7TFO - chains B and I of the 12 polymer chains in the assembly; structure by electron microscopy, 4.10 A resolution (low resolution: residue-level contacts below are approximate; hydrogen-bond / salt-bridge calls are withheld).

[Chain B]
Molecule: Envelope glycoprotein BG505 SOSIP.664 - gp120
Source organism: Human immunodeficiency virus 1
Reference sequence: A0A6H1VH54 (A0A6H1VH54_9PLVG); the construct lacks a stretch of the UniProt sequence and is renumbered around it, so the offset changes along the chain: 31-138 = UniProt 30-137; 147-185 = UniProt 138-176; 189-306 = UniProt 188-305; 309-321 = UniProt 306-318; 2 more segments
Amino-acid sequence (481 residues; each row starts with the number of its first residue; note: 14 numbers in that range are skipped by the numbering (no residue carries them; nothing is unmodelled there); a row labelled like 185A-185K holds insertion residues (185A, then the next letters in order)):
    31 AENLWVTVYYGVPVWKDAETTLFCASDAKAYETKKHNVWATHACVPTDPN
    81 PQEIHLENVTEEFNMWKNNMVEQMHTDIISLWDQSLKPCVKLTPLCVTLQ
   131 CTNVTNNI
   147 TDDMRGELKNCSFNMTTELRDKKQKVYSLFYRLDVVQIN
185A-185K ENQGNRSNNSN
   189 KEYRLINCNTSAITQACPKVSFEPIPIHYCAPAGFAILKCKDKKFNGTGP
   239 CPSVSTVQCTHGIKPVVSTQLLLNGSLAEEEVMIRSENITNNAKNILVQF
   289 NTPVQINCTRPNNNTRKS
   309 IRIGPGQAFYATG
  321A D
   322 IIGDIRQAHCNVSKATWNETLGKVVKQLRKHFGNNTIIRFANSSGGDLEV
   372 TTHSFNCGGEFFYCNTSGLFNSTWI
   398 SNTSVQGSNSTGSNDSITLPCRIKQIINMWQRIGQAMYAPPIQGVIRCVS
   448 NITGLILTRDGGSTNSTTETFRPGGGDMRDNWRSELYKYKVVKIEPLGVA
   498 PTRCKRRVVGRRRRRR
Disordered / not traced: 31-33, 66, 74, 114-118, 127-129, 147-150, 163-171, 185A-185K, 208-209, 309-313, 398-413, 504-513
Disulfide bonds: Cys119-Cys205, Cys218-Cys247, Cys228-Cys239, Cys296-Cys331, Cys378-Cys445, Cys385-Cys418
Covalent attachments: N-acetylglucosamine (NAG) linked to Asn276, Asn363
Sequence notes: conflict Lys64 (Glu63 in A0A6H1VH54), Ser375 (Tyr373 in A0A6H1VH54), Cys501 (Ala498 in A0A6H1VH54), Arg509 (Glu506 in A0A6H1VH54); expression tag (512-513)
Reported in the primary citation:
  - post-translational modification sites: Asn197, Asn276

[Chain I]
Molecule: CD4 binding site antibody Ab1573 - Fab heavy chain
Source organism: Macaca mulatta
Notes: antibody fragment or engineered binder
Amino-acid sequence (228 residues; each row starts with the number of its first residue; a row labelled like 82A-82C holds insertion residues (82A, then the next letters in order)):
     1 QVQLVQSGAEVKKPGASVKVSCKASGFTFGRYSFTWVRQAPGQGLEWVGV
    51 IV
   52A P
    53 LVGVTNSAKKFQGRVTITADTSTNTVYMDL
82A-82C SSL
    83 RSEDTAVYYCARVGDRFG
100A-100E SGYAM
   101 DVWGRGALVTVSSASTKGPSVFPLAPSSKSTSGGTAALGCLVKDYFPEPV
   151 TVSWNSGALTSGVHTFPAVLQSSGLYSLSSVVTVPSSSLGTQTYICNVNH
   201 KPSNTKVDKRVEPKSCDKT
Disordered / not traced: 114-219
Disulfide bonds: Cys22-Cys92

[Chain B / chain I interface]
Residue-residue contacts - 20 pairs, chain B then chain I:
  Glu102(B) with Phe99(I)
  His105(B) with Phe99(I)
  Thr106(B) with Phe99(I)
  Ile109(B) with Arg31(I); Phe99(I)
  Asp113(B) with Arg31(I)
  Thr198(B) with Val56(I)
  Ser199(B) with Val56(I)
  Ala200(B) with Val56(I)
  Asn425(B) with Tyr100C(I)
  Gln428(B) with Ser100A(I); Gly100B(I); Tyr100C(I)
  Arg429(B) with Arg31(I); Phe99(I); Tyr100C(I)
  Ile430(B) with Val52(I); Tyr100C(I)
  Arg476(B) with Phe99(I); Ser100A(I)
Interface residues without a listed pair, chain B (14 interface residues in all): Trp427
Interface residues without a listed pair, chain I (8 interface residues in all): Arg98

[Overview]
The interface between chain B and chain I involves 14 residues on one side and 8 on the other. Covalently
linked N-acetylglucosamine: at Asn276(B) and Asn363(B). From the paper: modification sites Asn197(B) and
Asn276(B).
Chain B is Envelope glycoprotein BG505 SOSIP.664 - gp120 (Human immunodeficiency virus 1) and chain I is CD4
binding site antibody Ab1573 - Fab heavy chain (Macaca mulatta); the structure, Cryo-EM structure of HIV-1 Env
trimer BG505 SOSIP.664 in complex with CD4bs antibody Ab1573, was determined by electron microscopy (same
publication as 7RYU, 7RYV and 7TFN).
